Entry 8G23 (X-ray diffraction, 2.71 A resolution); this record covers chains C and F of the 6 polymer chains in the assembly.

# Chain C
Protein: Cyclic GMP-AMP synthase
Source organism: Mus musculus
Notes: EC 2.7.7.86; fragment: catalytic domain, residues 147-507
Reference sequence: Q8C6L5 (CGAS_MOUSE); residues 147-507 here = UniProt positions 147-507
Sequence (364 residues; numbered 144 to 507; the number before each row is that of its first residue):
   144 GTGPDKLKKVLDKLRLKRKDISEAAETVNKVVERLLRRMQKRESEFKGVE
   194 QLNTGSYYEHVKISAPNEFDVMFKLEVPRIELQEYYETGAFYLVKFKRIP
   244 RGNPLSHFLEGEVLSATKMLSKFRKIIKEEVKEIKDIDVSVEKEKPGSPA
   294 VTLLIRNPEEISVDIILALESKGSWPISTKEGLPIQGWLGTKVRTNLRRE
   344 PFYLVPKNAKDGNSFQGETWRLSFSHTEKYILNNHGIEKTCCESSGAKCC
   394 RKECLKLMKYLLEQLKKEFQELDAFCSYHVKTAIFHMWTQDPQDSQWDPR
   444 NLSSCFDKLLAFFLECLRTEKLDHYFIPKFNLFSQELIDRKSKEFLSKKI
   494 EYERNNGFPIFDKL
Unresolved in the structure: 144-148, 240-245, 253-255, 353-358, 507
Sequence notes: expression tag (144-146)
UniProt features mapped onto this chain:
  - region: Lys-372 to Lys-395 (DNA-binding)
  - motif: Leu-154 to Leu-159 (Nuclear export signal), Asp-281 to Ser-291 (Nuclear localization signal)
  - binding site (GTP): Thr-197, Asp-307, Arg-364 to Glu-371
  - binding site (ATP): Ser-199, Glu-371, Lys-402, Ser-420 to Lys-424
  - binding site (Mg(2+)): Glu-211, Asp-213, Asp-307
  - binding site (2',3'-cGAMP): Asp-213, Gly-290, Asp-307, Lys-350, Arg-364 to Ser-366
  - binding site (Zn(2+)): His-378, Cys-384, Cys-385, Cys-392
  - site: Arg-241 (Arginine-anchor), Asp-307, Ile-308 (Cleavage)
  - modified residue: Lys-156 (N6-lactoyllysine), Glu-176 (PolyADP-ribosyl glutamic acid), Ser-199 (Phosphoserine), Tyr-201 (Phosphotyrosine), Glu-272 (5-glutamyl polyglutamate), Ser-291 (Phosphoserine), Glu-302 (5-glutamyl glutamate), Lys-372 (N6-acetyllysine), Lys-382 (N6-acetyllysine), Lys-402 (N6-acetyllysine), Ser-420 (Phosphoserine), Lys-491 (N6-methyllysine)
  - lipidation (S-palmitoyl cysteine): Cys-392, Cys-393, Cys-459
  - cross-link (Glycyl lysine isopeptide (Lys-Gly)): Lys-217 (interchain with G-Cter in SUMO), Lys-271 (interchain with G-Cter in ubiquitin), Lys-335 (interchain with G-Cter in SUMO), Lys-372 (interchain with G-Cter in SUMO), Lys-382 (interchain with G-Cter in SUMO), Lys-399 (interchain with G-Cter in ubiquitin), Lys-402 (interchain with G-Cter in ubiquitin), Lys-409 (interchain with G-Cter in ubiquitin), Lys-410 (interchain with G-Cter in ubiquitin), Lys-464 (interchain with G-Cter in SUMO)
Metal / ion sites: Mg2+: Glu-211, Asp-213 (together with VWX); Zn2+: His-378, Cys-384, Cys-385, Cys-392
Ligand contacts: VWX ([[(2R,3R,4R,5R)-4-[[(2R,3S,4R,5R)-5-(6-aminopurin-9-yl)-3,4-bis(oxidanyl)oxolan-2-yl]methoxy-oxidanyl-phosphoryl]oxy-3-oxidanyl-5-(6-oxidanylidene-1H-purin-9-yl)oxolan-2-yl]methoxy-oxidanyl-phosphoryl] phosphono hydrogen phosphate): Gly-198, Ser-199, Glu-202, Lys-205, Glu-211, Asp-213, Met-215, Ser-291, Pro-292, Ala-293, Asp-307, Ile-309, Val-348, Lys-350, Arg-364, Leu-365, Ser-366, Ser-368, Lys-402, Cys-419, Ser-420, Tyr-421, Lys-424, His-467
What the authors report for this chain:
  - mutagenesis - E211Q/D213N: abolished catalytic activity
  - specificity-determining residues: His-467 (proposed by the authors, not directly observed)
  - mutagenesis - R364A (33-fold), H467A: decreased catalytic activity on ATP/GTP
  - mutagenesis - H467A (2-fold): increased catalytic activity on GTP/GTP
  - specificity-determining residues: Ile-309, Arg-364
  - mutagenesis - R364A (10-fold): decreased catalytic activity on GTP/GTP
  - mutagenesis - R364A (4-fold): increased catalytic activity on ATP/ATP

# Chain F
Molecule: Palindromic DNA18
Sequence (18 nucleotides; row label = number of the first residue in the row):
     1 ATCTGTACATGTACAGAT

# Chain C / chain F interface
Contacting residue pairs (4; chain C residue first):
  Lys-315(C) / DG11(F)  sugar contact
  Gly-316(C) / DT12(F)  phosphate contact
  Arg-342(C) / DA9(F)  sugar contact
  Arg-342(C) / DT10(F)  sugar contact
Other interface residues (no listed pair), chain C (4 interface residues in all): Ile-223

# Summary
The chain C/chain F interface involves 4 residues from each chain. Ligands of chain C: compound VWX. The paper
reports that R364A and H467A of chain C reduce catalytic activity on ATP/GTP; specificity determinants
His-467(C), Ile-309(C) and Arg-364(C).
Here chain C is Cyclic GMP-AMP synthase (Mus musculus) and chain F is Palindromic DNA18. Entry 8G23 (Structure
of Ternary Complex of cGAS with dsDNA and Bound pppIpA) was determined by X-ray diffraction together with
7UUX, 7UXW, 7UYQ, 7UYZ, 7UZR, 7V0W and 14 further entries from the same study.
